PDB entry 4MMI | X-ray diffraction, 2.40 A resolution | chain A

Chain A:
Name: Heparinase III protein
Organism: Pedobacter heparinus
Notes: EC 4.2.2.8
Reference sequence: Q59289 (Q59289_PEDHE); residues 25-659 here = UniProt positions 25-659
Amino-acid sequence (643 residues; row label = number of the first residue in the row):
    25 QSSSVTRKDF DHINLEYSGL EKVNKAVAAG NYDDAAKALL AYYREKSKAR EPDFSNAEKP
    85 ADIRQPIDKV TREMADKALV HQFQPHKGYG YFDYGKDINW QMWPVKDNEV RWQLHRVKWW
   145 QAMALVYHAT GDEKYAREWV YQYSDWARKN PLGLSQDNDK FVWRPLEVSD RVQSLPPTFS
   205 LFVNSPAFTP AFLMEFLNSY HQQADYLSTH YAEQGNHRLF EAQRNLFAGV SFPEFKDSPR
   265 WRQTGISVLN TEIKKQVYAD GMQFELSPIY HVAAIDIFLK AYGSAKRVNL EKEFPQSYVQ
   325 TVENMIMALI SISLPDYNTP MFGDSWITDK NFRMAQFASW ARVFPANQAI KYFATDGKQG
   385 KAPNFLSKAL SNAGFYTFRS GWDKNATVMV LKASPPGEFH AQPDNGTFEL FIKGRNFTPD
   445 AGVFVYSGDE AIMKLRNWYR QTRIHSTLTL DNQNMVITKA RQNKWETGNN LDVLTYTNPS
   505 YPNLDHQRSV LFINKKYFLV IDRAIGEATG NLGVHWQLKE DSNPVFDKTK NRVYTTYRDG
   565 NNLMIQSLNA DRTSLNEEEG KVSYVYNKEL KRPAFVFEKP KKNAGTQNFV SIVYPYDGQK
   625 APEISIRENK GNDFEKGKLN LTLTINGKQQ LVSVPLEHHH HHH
Disordered / not traced: 25-28, 665-667
Construct notes: engineered mutation Val-29 (Ile in Q59289), Ser-657 (Leu in Q59289); expression tag (660-667)
UniProt features mapped onto this chain:
  - active site: Tyr-294 (Proton acceptor)
  - mutagenesis: His-295 (H295A: Impaired catalytic activity), His-510 (H510A: Impaired catalytic activity)
Metal / ion sites: Ca2+ site 1 near Glu-245 (its only coordinating residue here); Ca2+ site 2 near Asp-444 (its only coordinating residue here)

In short:
Curated annotation (UniProt) lists active-site residue Tyr-294 and 2 mutagenesis sites.
Chain A is Heparinase III protein (Pedobacter heparinus); the structure, Crystal structure of heparan sulfate
lyase HepC mutant from Pedobacter heparinus, was determined by X-ray diffraction, deposited together with
4MMH.
